PDB entry 3G43 | X-ray diffraction, 2.10 A resolution | chains E and F of the 6 polymer chains in the assembly

# Chain E (and F)
Molecule: Voltage-dependent L-type calcium channel subunit alpha-1C
From: Homo sapiens
Notes: fragment: C-terminal fragment:; chain F of this document is another copy of the same molecule, construct and numbering; everything in this record applies to it too
UniProt: Q13936 (CAC1C_HUMAN); residue numbers follow UniProt; this construct covers 1609-1682
Amino-acid sequence (81 residues; numbered 1604 to 1684; the number before each row is that of its first residue):
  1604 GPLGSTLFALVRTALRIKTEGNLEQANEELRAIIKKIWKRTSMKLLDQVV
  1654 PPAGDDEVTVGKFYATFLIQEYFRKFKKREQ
Not modelled in the structure: 1604-1606, 1654-1661, 1683-1684 (chain F: 1604-1606, 1652-1684)
Sequence notes: expression tag (1604-1608, 1683-1684)
UniProt features mapped onto this chain:
  - mutagenesis: L1610 (L1610A: Loss of a low-affinity interaction with CALM1. No effect on channel inactivation by Ca(2+) and calmodulin), F1666 to F1670 (Mildly decreased channel activity. No effect on channel inactivation. Loss of channel inactivation by Ca(2+) and calmodulin; when associated with A-1672), I1672 (I1672A: Loss of channel inactivation by Ca(2+) and calmodulin; when associated with 1666-A--A-1670)
From the paper describing this entry:
  - self-association interface (contacts with another copy of this molecule); pairs are residue here / residue on that copy: T1622-I1640, L1626-I1640, A1629-I1636, A1629-L1633

# How chain E and chain F interact
Residue-residue contacts (21):
  R1615(E) - M1646(F)
  R1615(E) - K1647(F)
  L1618(E) - R1643(F)
  R1619(E) - I1640(F)
  T1622(E) - K1639(F)
  T1622(E) - I1640(F)
  T1622(E) - R1643(F)
  N1625(E) - I1636(F)
  L1626(E) - L1633(F)  hydrophobic
  L1626(E) - I1636(F)  hydrophobic
  A1629(E) - I1636(F)  hydrophobic
  N1630(E) - L1633(F)
  L1633(E) - L1626(F)  hydrophobic
  L1633(E) - N1630(F)
  I1636(E) - N1625(F)
  I1636(E) - L1626(F)  hydrophobic
  I1636(E) - A1629(F)  hydrophobic
  K1639(E) - T1622(F)
  I1640(E) - T1622(F)
  I1640(E) - L1626(F)  hydrophobic
  D1650(E) - R1615(F)  salt bridge
Also at the interface, not in a pair above, chain E (16 interface residues in all): I1637, R1643, K1647
Also at the interface, not in a pair above, chain F (16 interface residues in all): L1618, I1637, D1650

# Summary
The chain E/chain F interface involves 16 residues from each chain; the contacts include 1 salt bridge. Its
one salt-bridged contact is D1650(E)-R1615(F). From UniProt: 7 mutagenesis sites on chain E. The paper reports
a self-association interface involving T1622(E), L1626(E) and A1629(E).
Both chains are Voltage-dependent L-type calcium channel subunit alpha-1C (Homo sapiens). Entry 3G43 (Crystal
structure of the calmodulin-bound Cav1.2 C-terminal regulatory domain dimer) was determined by X-ray
diffraction.
